6CXF - chains A and C of the 4 polymer chains in the assembly; structure by X-ray diffraction, 2.50 A resolution.

Chain A:
Name: Antigen-presenting glycoprotein CD1d1
Source organism: Mus musculus
Reference sequence: A0A0R4J090 (A0A0R4J090_MOUSE); residues 1-279 here correspond to UniProt positions 19-297 (UniProt number = residue number + 18)
Chain sequence (285 residues; row label = number of the first residue in the row):
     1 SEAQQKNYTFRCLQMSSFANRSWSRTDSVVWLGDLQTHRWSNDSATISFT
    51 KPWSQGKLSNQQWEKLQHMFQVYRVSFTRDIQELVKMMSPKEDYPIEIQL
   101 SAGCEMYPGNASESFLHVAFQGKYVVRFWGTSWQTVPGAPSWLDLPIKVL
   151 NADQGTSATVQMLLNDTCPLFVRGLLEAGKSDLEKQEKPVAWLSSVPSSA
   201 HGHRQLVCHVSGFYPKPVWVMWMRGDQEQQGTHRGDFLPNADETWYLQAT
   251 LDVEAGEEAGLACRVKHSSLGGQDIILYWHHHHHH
Disordered / not traced: 1-6, 197-203, 280-285
Differences from the reference sequence: expression tag (280-285)
Disulfides: Cys104-Cys168, Cys208-Cys263
Covalent attachments: N-acetylglucosamine (NAG) linked to Asn20, Asn42; glycan linked to Asn165
Metal / ion sites: Na+ site 1: Asp80 (shared with Leu99(C) of chain C); Na+ site 2: Asp144 (shared with 1 residue of chain D)
Ligand contacts: ELS (N-[(2S,3S,4R)-3,4-dihydroxy-8-oxo-8-[(4-pentylphenyl)amino]-1-{[(2S,3R,4S,5R,6R)-3,4,5-trihydroxy-6-(hydroxymethyl)tetr ahydro-2H-pyran-2-yl]oxy}octan-2-yl]hexacosanamide): Phe10, Cys12, Gln14, Ser28, Val30, His38, Trp40, Ile47, Trp63, Leu66, Met69, Phe70, Val72, Tyr73, Ser76, Phe77, Asp80, Ile81, Leu84, Ile98, Leu100, Ala102, Gly103, Leu116, Val118, Phe120, Val126, Trp133, Trp142, Leu143, Leu150, Asp153, Gly155, Thr156, Thr159, Val160, Leu163, Thr167, Cys168, Phe171

Chain C:
Name: Chimeric T cell antigen receptor alpha chain Va14, Va24, Ja18
Source organism: Mus musculus
Chain sequence (209 residues; row label = number of the first residue in the row; numbering starts at 0):
     0 MKTQVEQSPQSLVVRQGENCVLQCNYSVTPDNHLRWFKQDTGKGLVSLTV
    50 LVDQKDKTSNGRYSATLDKDAKHSTLHITATLLDDTATYICVVGDRGSAL
   100 GRLHFGAGTQLIVIPDIQNPDPAVYQLRDSKSSDKSVCLFTDFDSQTNVS
   150 QSKDSDVYITDKCVLDMRSMDFKSNSAVAWSNKSDFACANAFNNSIIPED
   200 TFFPSPESS
Disordered / not traced: 0-1, 183-184, 205-208
Disulfides: Cys23-Cys90, Cys137-Cys187
Metal / ion sites: Na+ site 1: Gln22, Thr108; Na+ site 2: Leu99 (shared with Asp80(A) of chain A); Na+ site 3: Asp120, Tyr124, Asp141
Ligand contacts: ELS (N-[(2S,3S,4R)-3,4-dihydroxy-8-oxo-8-[(4-pentylphenyl)amino]-1-{[(2S,3R,4S,5R,6R)-3,4,5-trihydroxy-6-(hydroxymethyl)tetr ahydro-2H-pyran-2-yl]oxy}octan-2-yl]hexacosanamide): Pro29, Asp30, Asn31, Asp94, Arg95, Gly96

Interface between chain A and chain C:
Residue-residue contacts - 16 pairs, chain A then chain C:
  Val72(A) with Pro29(C), hydrophobic
  Ser76(A) with Pro29(C); Arg95(C), hydrogen bond (backbone-side chain)
  Arg79(A) with Asp94(C), salt bridge; Arg95(C); Leu99(C), hydrogen bond (side chain-backbone); Gly100(C); Arg101(C)
  Asp80(A) with Arg95(C), salt bridge; Leu99(C)
  Glu83(A) with Arg101(C), salt bridge
  Leu84(A) with Leu99(C), hydrophobic
  Val149(A) with Ser97(C); Leu99(C), hydrophobic
  Ala152(A) with Gly96(C)
  Asp153(A) with Gly96(C)
Interface residues without a listed pair, chain A (10 interface residues in all): Lys86
Interface residues without a listed pair, chain C (10 interface residues in all): Thr28, Asn31

In short:
The chain A/chain C interface involves 10 residues from each chain, with 2 hydrogen bonds and 3 salt bridges.
Polar pairs include Arg79(A)-Asp94(C), Asp80(A)-Arg95(C) and Glu83(A)-Arg101(C). Compound ELS is bound between
chain A and chain C. N-acetylglucosamine is covalently linked to Asn20(A) and Asn42(A).
Chain A is Antigen-presenting glycoprotein CD1d1 and chain C is Chimeric T cell antigen receptor alpha chain
Va14, Va24, Ja18, both from Mus musculus; the structure, Structure of alpha-GSA[26,P5p] bound by CD1d and in
complex with the Va14Vb8.2 TCR, was determined by X-ray diffraction (same publication as 6C5M, 6C69, 6C6A,
6C6C, 6C6E, 6C6H and 10 further entries).
